8VTT - chain A; structure by X-ray diffraction, 2.45 A resolution.

[Chain A]
Protein: Homeobox protein Meis1
From: Mus musculus
UniProt: Q60954 (MEIS1_MOUSE); numbering as in UniProt (aligned over 277-341)
Chain sequence (67 residues; numbered 275 to 341; the number before each row is that of its first residue):
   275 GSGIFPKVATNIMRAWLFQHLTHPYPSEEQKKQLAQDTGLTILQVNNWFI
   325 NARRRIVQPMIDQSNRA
Not modelled in the structure: 275-279, 335-341
Construct notes: expression tag (275-276)
Swiss-Prot annotation at these positions:
  - region: Tyr299 to Arg329 (Interaction with DNA)
  - mutagenesis: Asn321 (N321S: Loss of binding to other proteins)
What the authors report for this chain:
  - binding site for ribostamycin: His294, His297, Pro298, Tyr299

[In short]
UniProt lists one mutagenesis site. From the paper: a binding site for ribostamycin at His294, His297 and
Pro298 among others.
Chain A is Homeobox protein Meis1 (Mus musculus); the structure, Meis1 homeobox domain bound to neomycin
fragment, was determined by X-ray diffraction, deposited together with 8VTS.
